Entry 5NO4 (electron microscopy, 5.16 A resolution (low resolution: residue-level contacts below are approximate; hydrogen-bond / salt-bridge calls are withheld)); this record covers chains A and C of the 20 polymer chains in the assembly.

# Chain A
Molecule: 16S ribosomal RNA
From: Escherichia coli (strain K12)
Sequence (1534 nucleotides; each row starts with the number of its first residue):
     1 AAAUUGAAGAGUUUGAUCAUGGCUCAGAUUGAACGCUGGCGGCAGGCCUA
    51 ACACAUGCAAGUCGAACGGUAACAGGAAGAAGCUUGCUUCUUUGCUGACG
   101 AGUGGCGGACGGGUGAGUAAUGUCUGGGAAACUGCCUGAUGGAGGGGGAU
   151 AACUACUGGAAACGGUAGCUAAUACCGCAUAACGUCGCAAGACCAAAGAG
   201 GGGGACCUUCGGGCCUCUUGCCAUCGGAUGUGCCCAGAUGGGAUUAGCUA
   251 GUAGGUGGGGUAACGGCUCACCUAGGCGACGAUCCCUAGCUGGUCUGAGA
   301 GGAUGACCAGCCACACUGGAACUGAGACACGGUCCAGACUCCUACGGGAG
   351 GCAGCAGUGGGGAAUAUUGCACAAUGGGCGCAAGCCUGAUGCAGCCAUGC
   401 CGCGUGUAUGAAGAAGGCCUUCGGGUUGUAAAGUACUUUCAGCGGGGAGG
   451 AAGGGAGUAAAGUUAAUACCUUUGCUCAUUGACGUUACCCGCAGAAGAAG
   501 CACCGGCUAACUCCGUGCCAGCAGCCXCGGUAAUACGGAGGGUGCAAGCG
   551 UUAAUCGGAAUUACUGGGCGUAAAGCGCACGCAGGCGGUUUGUUAAGUCA
   601 GAUGUGAAAUCCCCGGGCUCAACCUGGGAACUGCAUCUGAUACUGGCAAG
   651 CUUGAGUCUCGUAGAGGGGGGUAGAAUUCCAGGUGUAGCGGUGAAAUGCG
   701 UAGAGAUCUGGAGGAAUACCGGUGGCGAAGGCGGCCCCCUGGACGAAGAC
   751 UGACGCUCAGGUGCGAAAGCGUGGGGAGCAAACAGGAUUAGAUACCCUGG
   801 UAGUCCACGCCGUAAACGAUGUCGACUUGGAGGUUGUGCCCUUGAGGCGU
   851 GGCUUCCGGAGCUAACGCGUUAAGUCGACCGCCUGGGGAGUACGGCCGCA
   901 AGGUUAAAACUCAAAUGAAUUGACGGGGGCCCGCACAAGCGGUGGAGCAU
   951 GUGGUUUAAUUCGAUGXAACGCGAAGAACCUUACCUGGUCUUGACAUCCA
  1001 CGGAAGUUUUCAGAGAUGAGAAUGUGCCUUCGGGAACCGUGAGACAGGUG
  1051 CUGCAUGGCUGUCGUCAGCUCGUGUUGUGAAAUGUUGGGUUAAGUCCCGC
  1101 AACGAGCGCAACCCUUAUCCUUUGUUGCCAGCGGUCCGGCCGGGAACUCA
  1151 AAGGAGACUGCCAGUGAUAAACUGGAGGAAGGUGGGGAUGACGUCAAGUC
  1201 AUCAUGGCCCUUACGACCAGGGCUACACACGUGCUACAAUGGCGCAUACA
  1251 AAGAGAAGCGACCUCGCGAGAGCAAGCGGACCUCAUAAAGUGCGUCGUAG
  1301 UCCGGAUUGGAGUCUGCAACUCGACUCCAUGAAGUCGGAAUCGCUAGUAA
  1351 UCGUGGAUCAGAAUGCCACGGUGAAUACGUUCCCGGGCCUUGUACACACC
  1401 GCCCGUXACACCAUGGGAGUGGGUUGCAAAAGAAGUAGGUAGCUUAACCU
  1451 UCGGGAGGGCGCUUACCACUUUGUGAUUCAUGACUGGGGUGAAGUCGUAA
  1501 CAAGGUAACCGUAGGGGAACCUGCGGUUGGAUCA
Modified residues: PSU (pseudouridine-5'-monophosphate) at position 516, G7M (N7-methyl-guanosine-5'-monophosphate) at position 527, 2MG (2N-methylguanosine-5'-monophosphate) at position 966, 5MC (5-methylcytidine-5'-monophosphate) at position 967, 2MG (2N-methylguanosine-5'-monophosphate) at position 1207, 4OC (4n,o2'-methylcytidine-5'-monophosphate) at position 1402, 5MC (5-methylcytidine-5'-monophosphate) at position 1407, UR3 (3-methyluridine-5'-monophoshate) at position 1498, 2MG (2N-methylguanosine-5'-monophosphate) at position 1516, MA6 (6N-dimethyladenosine-5'-monophoshate) at position 1518, MA6 (6N-dimethyladenosine-5'-monophoshate) at position 1519
Bound ions: Mg2+ site 1 near G21 (its only coordinating residue here); Mg2+ site 2 near G100 (its only coordinating residue here); Mg2+ site 3 near G113 (its only coordinating residue here); Mg2+ site 4 near U114 (its only coordinating residue here); Mg2+ site 5: A116, G117, G289; Mg2+ site 6: G145, A197; Mg2+ site 7: A174, C175; Mg2+ site 8: U180, C194, A195; Mg2+ site 9 near C328 (its only coordinating residue here); Mg2+ site 10 near A329 (its only coordinating residue here); Mg2+ site 11 near C352 (its only coordinating residue here); Mg2+ site 12: C355, A356; 35 more Mg2+ sites not listed

# Chain C
Protein: 30S ribosomal protein S3
From: Escherichia coli (strain K12)
Reference sequence: P0A7V3 (RS3_ECOLI); numbering as in UniProt (aligned over 2-207)
Chain sequence (206 residues; row label = number of the first residue in the row):
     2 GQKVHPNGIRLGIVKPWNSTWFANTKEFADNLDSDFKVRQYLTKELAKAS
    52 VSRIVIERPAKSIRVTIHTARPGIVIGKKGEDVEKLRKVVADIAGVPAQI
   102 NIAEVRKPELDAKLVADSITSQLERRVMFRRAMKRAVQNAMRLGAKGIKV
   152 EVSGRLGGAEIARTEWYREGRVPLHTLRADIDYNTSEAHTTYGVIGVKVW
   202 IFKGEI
Curated features (UniProtKB/Swiss-Prot):
  - mutagenesis: Arg131 to Lys135 (Decreases mRNA unwinding ability of the ribosome)

# How chain A and chain C interact
Residue-residue contacts - 59 pairs, chain A then chain C:
  A1055(A) - Arg156(C)
  A1055(A) - Glu161(C)
  A1055(A) - Gly194(C)
  U1056(A) - Gly155(C)
  U1056(A) - Glu161(C)
  U1056(A) - Ile162(C)
  U1056(A) - Ala163(C)
  U1056(A) - Val195(C)
  G1057(A) - Ser154(C)
  G1057(A) - Gly155(C)
  G1057(A) - Ala163(C)
  G1057(A) - Glu188(C)
  G1057(A) - Val195(C)
  G1057(A) - Gly197(C)
  G1058(A) - Ser154(C)
  G1058(A) - Lys199(C)
  C1059(A) - Tyr184(C)
  C1059(A) - Lys199(C)
  U1060(A) - Gln3(C)
  U1060(A) - Lys4(C)
  G1061(A) - Gln3(C)
  U1062(A) - Gln3(C)
  G1106(A) - Arg169(C)
  G1106(A) - Arg172(C)
  C1107(A) - Arg172(C)
  C1107(A) - Val173(C)
  C1107(A) - Pro174(C)
  G1108(A) - Leu175(C)
  G1108(A) - His176(C)
  C1109(A) - His176(C)
  A1111(A) - His176(C)
  A1111(A) - Thr177(C)
  C1112(A) - His176(C)
  C1112(A) - Thr177(C)
  C1112(A) - Leu178(C)
  C1112(A) - Arg179(C)
  C1113(A) - Ile14(C)
  C1113(A) - Leu178(C)
  A1188(A) - Ile10(C)
  A1188(A) - Leu178(C)
  U1189(A) - Val5(C)
  U1189(A) - His176(C)
  G1190(A) - Gln3(C)
  G1190(A) - Val5(C)
  G1190(A) - His176(C)
  A1191(A) - Gly2(C)
  A1191(A) - Gln3(C)
  C1192(A) - Gly2(C)
  C1192(A) - Lys4(C)
  G1193(A) - Gly2(C)
  G1193(A) - Trp167(C)
  A1204(A) - Glu188(C)
  A1204(A) - His190(C)
  U1205(A) - His190(C)
  U1205(A) - Val195(C)
  G1206(A) - Thr191(C)
  G1206(A) - Thr192(C)
  G1206(A) - Gly194(C)
  G1278(A) - Lys27(C)
Other interface residues (no listed pair), chain A (28 interface residues in all): A532, G1255, A1256
Other interface residues (no listed pair), chain C (36 interface residues in all): Thr26, Gly159, Tyr193, Ile196

# In short
Chain A and chain C form an interface of 28 and 36 residues respectively. A116(A), G117(A) and G289(A)
coordinate Mg2+ site 5. G145(A) and A197(A) coordinate Mg2+ site 6. From UniProt: 5 mutagenesis sites on chain
C.
Here chain A is 16S ribosomal RNA and chain C is 30S ribosomal protein S3, both from Escherichia coli (strain
K12). Entry 5NO4 (RsgA-GDPNP bound to the 30S ribosomal subunit (RsgA assembly intermediate with uS3)) was
determined by electron microscopy, deposited together with 5NO2.
